7YEV - chains A and R of the 22 polymer chains in the assembly; structure by electron microscopy, 3.60 A resolution.

# Chain A
Name: RNA helicase
Source organism: Mammalian orthoreovirus 3
Notes: EC 3.6.4.13
Reference sequence: C9E874 (C9E874_9REOV); residue numbers follow UniProt; this construct covers 1-1275
Sequence (1275 residues; numbered 1 to 1275; the number before each row is that of its first residue):
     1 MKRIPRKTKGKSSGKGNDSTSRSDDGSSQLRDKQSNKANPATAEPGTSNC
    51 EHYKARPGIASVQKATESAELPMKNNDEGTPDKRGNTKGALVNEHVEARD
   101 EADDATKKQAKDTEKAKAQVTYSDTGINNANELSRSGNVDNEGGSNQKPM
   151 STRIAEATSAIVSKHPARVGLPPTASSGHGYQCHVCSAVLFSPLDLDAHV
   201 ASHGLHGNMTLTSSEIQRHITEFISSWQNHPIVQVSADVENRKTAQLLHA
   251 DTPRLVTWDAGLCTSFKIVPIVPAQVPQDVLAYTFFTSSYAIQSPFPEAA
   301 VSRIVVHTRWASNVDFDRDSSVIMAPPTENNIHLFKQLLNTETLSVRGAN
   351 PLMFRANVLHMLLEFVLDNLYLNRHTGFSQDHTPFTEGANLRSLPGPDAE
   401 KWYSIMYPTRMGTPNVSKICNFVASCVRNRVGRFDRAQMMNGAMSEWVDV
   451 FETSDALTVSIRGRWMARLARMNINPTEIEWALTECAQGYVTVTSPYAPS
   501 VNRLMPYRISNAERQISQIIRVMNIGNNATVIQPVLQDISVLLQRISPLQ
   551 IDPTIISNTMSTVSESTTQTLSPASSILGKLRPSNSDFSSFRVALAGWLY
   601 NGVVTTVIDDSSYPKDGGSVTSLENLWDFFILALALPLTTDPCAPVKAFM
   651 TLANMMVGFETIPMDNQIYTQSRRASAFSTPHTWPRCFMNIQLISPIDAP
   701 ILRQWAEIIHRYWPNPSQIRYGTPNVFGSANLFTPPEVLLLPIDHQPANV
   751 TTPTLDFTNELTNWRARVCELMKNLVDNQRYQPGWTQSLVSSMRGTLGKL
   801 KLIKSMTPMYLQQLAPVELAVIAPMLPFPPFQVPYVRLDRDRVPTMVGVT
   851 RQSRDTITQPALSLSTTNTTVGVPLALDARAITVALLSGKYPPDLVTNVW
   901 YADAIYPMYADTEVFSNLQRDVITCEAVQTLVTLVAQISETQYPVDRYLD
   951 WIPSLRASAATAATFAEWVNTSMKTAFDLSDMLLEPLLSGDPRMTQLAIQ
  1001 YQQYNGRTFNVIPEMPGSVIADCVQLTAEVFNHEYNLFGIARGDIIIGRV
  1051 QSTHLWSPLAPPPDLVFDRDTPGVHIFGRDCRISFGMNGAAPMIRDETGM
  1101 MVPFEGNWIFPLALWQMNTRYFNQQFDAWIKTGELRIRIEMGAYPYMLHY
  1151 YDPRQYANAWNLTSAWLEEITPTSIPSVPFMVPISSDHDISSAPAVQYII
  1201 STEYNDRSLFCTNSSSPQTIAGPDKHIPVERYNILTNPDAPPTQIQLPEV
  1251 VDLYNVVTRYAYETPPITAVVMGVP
Not modelled in the structure: 1-146, 1275
Bound ions: Zn2+: C183, C186, H199

# Chain R
Name: RNA-directed RNA polymerase
Source organism: Mammalian orthoreovirus 3
Notes: EC 2.7.7.48
Reference sequence: C9E870 (C9E870_9REOV); residues 1-1267 here = UniProt positions 1-1267
Sequence (1267 residues; numbered 1 to 1267; the number before each row is that of its first residue):
     1 MSSMILTQFGPFIESISGITDQSNDVFENAAKAFSMFTRSDVYKALDEIP
    51 FSEDAMLPIPPTIYTKPSHDSYYYIDALNRVRRKTYQGPDDVYVPNCSIV
   101 ELLEPHETLTSYGRLSEAIENRAKDGDSQARIATTYGRIAESQARQIKAP
   151 LEKFVLALLVAEAGGSLYDPVLQKYDEIPGLSHNCPLWCFREICRHISGP
   201 LPDRAPYLYLSAGVFWLMSPRMTSAIPPLLSDLVNLAILQQTAGLDPSLV
   251 RLGVQICLHAAASSSYAWFILKTKSIFPQNTLHSMYESLEGGYCPNLEWL
   301 EPRSDYKFMYMGAMPLSTKYARSAPSNDKKARELGEKYGLSSVVSELRRR
   351 TKTYSKHDFTSVRYIRDAMACTSGIFLVRTPTETVLQEYTQSPEIKVPIP
   401 QKDWTGPIGEIRILKDTTSSIARYLYRTWYLAAARMAAQPRTWDPLFQAI
   451 MRSQYVTARGGSGATLRESLYAINVSLPDFKGLPVKAATKIFQAAQLANL
   501 PFSHTSVAILADTSMGLRNQVQRRPRSIMPLNVPQQQVSAPHTLTADYIN
   551 YHMNLSTTSGSAVIEKVIPLGVYASSPPNQSINIDISACDASITWDFFLS
   601 VIMAAIHEGVASSSIGKPFMGVPASIVNDESVVGVRAARPISGMQNMIQH
   651 LSKLYKRGFSYRVNDSFSPGNDFTHMTTTFPSGSTATSTEHTANNSTMME
   701 TFLTVWGPEHTDDPDVLRLMKSLTIQRNYVCQGDDGLMIIDGNTAGKVNS
   751 ETIQKMLELISKYGEEFGWKYDIAYDGTAEYLKLYFIFGCRIPNLSRHPI
   801 VGKERANSSAEEPWPAILDQIMGIFFNGVHDGLQWQRWIRYSWALCCAFS
   851 RQRTMTGESVGYLQYPMWSFVYWGLPLVKVFGSDPWIFSWYMPTGDLGMY
   901 SWISLIRPLMTRWMVANGYVTDKCSPVFGNADYRKCFNELKLYQGYYMAQ
   951 LPRNPKKSGRAAPREVREQFTQALSDYLMQNPELKSRVLRGRSEWEKYGA
  1001 GIIHNPPSLFDVPHKWYQGAQEAATATREELAEMDETLMRARKHSYSSFS
  1051 KLLEAYLLVKWRMCEAREPSVDLRLPLCAGIDPLNSDPFLKMVSVGPMLQ
  1101 STRKYFAQTLFMAKTVSGLDVNAIDSALLRLRTLGADKKALTAQLLMVGL
  1151 QESEADALAGKIMLQDVNTVQLARVVNLAVPDTWMSLDFDTMFKHHVKLL
  1201 PKDGRHLNTDIPPRMGWLRAILRFLGAGMAMTATGVAVDIYLEDIHGGGR
  1251 SLGQRFMTWMRQEGRSA
Not modelled in the structure: 1-2, 559-566, 1264-1267

# Interface between chain A and chain R
Pairs across the interface (97; chain A residue first):
  K148(A) - E177(R)
  M150(A) - T360(R)
  M150(A) - R363(R)
  S151(A) - T360(R)
  R153(A) - E177(R)  salt bridge
  R153(A) - I178(R)
  I154(A) - R363(R)
  I154(A) - D1082(R)
  A157(A) - L172(R)  hydrophobic
  A157(A) - P1083(R)
  A157(A) - L1084(R)
  T158(A) - P1083(R)
  I161(A) - V171(R)  hydrophobic
  H206(A) - R1062(R)  hydrogen bond
  G207(A) - P908(R)
  M209(A) - P908(R)
  T210(A) - P908(R)
  T210(A) - L909(R)
  L211(A) - I887(R)  hydrophobic
  L211(A) - L905(R)  hydrophobic
  L211(A) - M1063(R)  hydrophobic
  L211(A) - A1233(R)  hydrophobic
  T212(A) - D884(R)
  S213(A) - Q173(R)  hydrogen bond
  S213(A) - D884(R)
  I216(A) - T1234(R)
  Q217(A) - P170(R)  hydrogen bond (side chain-backbone)
  Q217(A) - V171(R)  hydrogen bond (side chain-backbone)
  Q217(A) - Q173(R)
  R218(A) - C1064(R)
  H219(A) - C1064(R)
  H219(A) - A1066(R)
  H219(A) - V1236(R)
  H219(A) - V1238(R)
  I220(A) - L1090(R)  hydrophobic
  E222(A) - A1066(R)
  F223(A) - R1067(R)
  F223(A) - P1069(R)  hydrophobic
  F223(A) - V1093(R)  hydrophobic
  F223(A) - V1236(R)  hydrophobic
  I224(A) - L1073(R)  hydrophobic
  S226(A) - P1069(R)
  W227(A) - P1069(R)
  W227(A) - D1072(R)  hydrogen bond
  W227(A) - L1073(R)  hydrophobic
  V233(A) - R1074(R)
  S236(A) - R1074(R)  hydrogen bond
  A237(A) - Y293(R)
  D238(A) - G291(R)
  D238(A) - Y293(R)  hydrogen bond (backbone-side chain)
  D238(A) - L316(R)
  V239(A) - E290(R)
  V239(A) - G291(R)
  Q537(A) - M314(R)
  Q537(A) - P315(R)
  V541(A) - M314(R)  hydrophobic
  Q544(A) - N296(R)  hydrogen bond
  Q544(A) - E298(R)
  R545(A) - P578(R)
  R545(A) - N579(R)
  R545(A) - G742(R)  hydrogen bond (side chain-backbone)
  Q550(A) - E298(R)
  Q550(A) - W299(R)
  Q550(A) - L300(R)
  Q550(A) - E301(R)  hydrogen bond
  D552(A) - L300(R)
  P553(A) - M309(R)
  T570(A) - L1200(R)
  L578(A) - H1195(R)
  G579(A) - H1195(R)
  R582(A) - E1068(R)
  R582(A) - T1191(R)
  P583(A) - E1068(R)
  S584(A) - E1068(R)
  S584(A) - P1069(R)
  N585(A) - P1069(R)  hydrogen bond (side chain-backbone)
  N585(A) - S1070(R)
  N585(A) - V1071(R)
  S586(A) - Y310(R)
  S586(A) - M311(R)
  S586(A) - G312(R)
  S586(A) - S1070(R)  hydrogen bond (side chain-backbone)
  D587(A) - M311(R)
  D587(A) - G312(R)
  F588(A) - M309(R)  hydrophobic
  F588(A) - M311(R)  hydrogen bond (backbone-backbone)
  R880(A) - E1068(R)  salt bridge
  K890(A) - E301(R)
  P892(A) - E301(R)
  P893(A) - E301(R)
  D903(A) - R718(R)  salt bridge
  A904(A) - T744(R)  hydrogen bond (backbone-side chain)
  Y906(A) - R718(R)
  P907(A) - R718(R)
  P907(A) - N743(R)
  P907(A) - A745(R)
  M908(A) - T744(R)
Interface residues without a listed pair, chain A (65 interface residues in all): E156, A160, N208, E215, D538, L542, I551, T567, S589
Interface residues without a listed pair, chain R (73 interface residues in all): K174, G244, G292, P302, K319, K356, F359, I906, R907, K1060, E1065, S1094, R1219, G1235

# Overview
Chain A and chain R form an interface of 65 and 73 residues respectively, with 14 hydrogen bonds and 3 salt
bridges. Among the polar pairs are R153(A)-E177(R), R880(A)-E1068(R) and D903(A)-R718(R). C183(A), C186(A) and
H199(A) coordinate Zn2+.
Here chain A is RNA helicase and chain R is RNA-directed RNA polymerase, both from Mammalian orthoreovirus 3.
Entry 7YEV (In situ structure of polymerase complex of mammalian reovirus in the pre-elongation state) was
determined by electron microscopy (same publication as 7YED, 7YEZ, 7YF0 and 7YFE).
